PDB entry 2UXD | X-ray diffraction, 3.20 A resolution | chains A and D of the 23 polymer chains in the assembly

[Chain A]
Molecule: 16S ribosomal RNA
Source organism: Thermus thermophilus
Sequence (1523 nucleotides; numbered 0 to 1544 plus 35 insertion-coded residues; 57 numbers in that range are skipped by the numbering (no residue carries them; nothing is unmodelled there); the number before each row is that of its first residue; a row labelled like 76A-76B holds insertion residues (76A, then the next letters in order); numbering starts at 0):
     0 UUUG
    4A U
     5 UGGAGAGUUU GAUCCUGGCU CAGGGUGAAC GCUGGCGGCG UGCCUAAGAC AUGCAAGUCG
    65 UGCGGG
    73 C
    76 C
76A-76B GC
    77 GGGGUUUU
    88 ACUCCG
    95 UGGUC
   101 AGCGGCGGAC GGGUGAGUAA CGCGUGGGU
  129A G
   130 ACCUACCCGG AAGAGGGGGA CAACCCGGGG AAACUCGGGC UAAUCCCCCA UGUGGACCCG
   190 C
190A-190L CCCUUGGGGUGU
   191 GUCCAAAGGG CUUU
   216 GCCCGCUUCC GGAUGGGCCC GCGUCCCAUC AGCUAGUUGG UGGGGUAAUG GCCCACCAAG
   276 GCGACGACGG GUAGCCGGUC UGAGAGGAUG GCCGGCCACA GGGGCACUGA GACACGGGCC
   336 CCACUCCUAC GGGAGGCAGC AGUUAGGAAU CUUCCGCAAU GGGCGCAAGC CUGACGGAGC
   396 GACGCCGCUU GGAGGAAGAA GCCCUUCGGG GUGUAAACUC CUGA
   441 ACCCGGGACG AAACCCCCGA C
   474 G
474A-474B AG
   475 GGGACUGACG GUACCGGG
   494 GUA
  497D A
   498 UAGCGCCGGC CAACUCCGUG CCAGCAGCCG CGGUAAUACG GAGGGCGCGA GCGUUACCCG
   558 GAUUCACUGG GCGUAAAGGG CGUGUAGGCG GCCUGGGGCG UCCCAUGUGA AAGACCACGG
   618 CUCAACCGUG GGGGAGCGUG GGAUACGCUC AGGCUAGACG GUGGGAGAGG GUGGUGGAAU
   678 UCCCGGAGUA GCGGUGAAAU GCGCAGAUAC CGGGAGGAAC GCCGAUGGCG AAGGCAGCCA
   738 CCUGGUCCAC CCGUGACGCU GAGGCGCGAA AGCGUGGGGA GCAAACCGGA UUAGAUACCC
   798 GGGUAGUCCA CGCCCUAAAC GAUGCGCGCU AGGUCUCUGG GUCU
   848 CCUGGGGGCC GAAGCUAACG CGUUAAGCGC GCCGCCUGGG GAGUACGGCC GCAAGGCUGA
   908 AACUCAAAGG AAUUGACGGG GGCCCGCACA AGCGGUGGAG CAUGUGGUUU AAUUCGAAGC
   968 AACGCGAAGA ACCUUACCAG GCCUUGACAU GCUA
 1001A G
  1002 GGAAA
 1006A C
  1007 CCGGGUGAAA GCCUGGGGUG CCCC
1030A-1030D GCGA
  1031 GGGGAGCCCU AGCACAGGUG CUGCAUGGCC GUCGUCAGCU CGUGCCGUGA GGUGUUGGGU
  1091 UAAGUCCCGC AACGAGCGCA ACCCCCGCCG UUAGUUGCCA GCGGUUCGGC CGGGCACUCU
  1151 AACGGGACUG CCCGCG
  1168 A
 1168A A
  1169 A
  1171 GCGGGAGGAA GGAGGGGACG ACGUCUGGUC AGCAUGGCCC UUACGGCCUG GGCGACACAC
  1231 GUGCUACAAU GCCCACUACA AAGCGAUGCC ACCCGGCAAC GGGGAGCUAA UCGCAAAAAG
  1291 GUGGGCCCAG UUCGGAUUGG GGUCUGCAAC CCGACCCCAU GAAGCCGGAA UCGCUAGUAA
  1351 UCGCGGAUCA GCC
 1363A A
  1364 UGCCGCGGUG AAUACGUUCC CGGGCCUUGU ACACACCGCC CGUCACGCCA UGGGAGCGGG
  1424 CUCUACCCGA AGUCGCCGGG
  1446 AG
  1452 C
  1459 C
1459A-1459G UACGGGC
  1460 AGGCGCCGAG GGUAGGGCCC GUGACUGGGG CGAAGUCGUA ACAAGGUAGC UGUACCGGAA
  1520 GGUGCGGCUG GAUCAC
 1536C C
  1537 UCCUUUCU
Disordered / not traced: 0-3, 4A, 76A-76B, 95, 129A, 190A-190L, 441, 459, 474A-474B, 478, 497D, 1168A, 1459A-1459G, 1535, 1536C, 1537-1538
Bound ions: Mg2+ site 1: U12, G21; Mg2+ site 2 near G21 (its only coordinating residue here); Mg2+ site 3: G107, A325; Mg2+ site 4: C121, G124, U125, G236; Mg2+ site 5 near G126 (its only coordinating residue here); Mg2+ site 6: U182, G183; K+ site 1: G293, U304, G305; K+ site 2 near G297 (its only coordinating residue here); Mg2+ site 7 near G324 (its only coordinating residue here); Mg2+ site 8 near C352 (its only coordinating residue here); Mg2+ site 9 near G362 (its only coordinating residue here); Mg2+ site 10: A509, A510; 25 more Mg2+ sites not listed
Small-molecule neighbours: paromomycin (PAR): G1405, U1406, C1407, A1408, C1409, C1490, G1491, A1492, A1493, G1494, U1495, C1496

[Chain D]
Protein: Ribosomal protein S4
Source organism: Thermus thermophilus
UniProtKB: P80373 (RS4_THET8); residues 2-209 here correspond to UniProt positions 1-208 (UniProt number = residue number - 1)
Chain sequence (209 residues; row label = number of the first residue in the row):
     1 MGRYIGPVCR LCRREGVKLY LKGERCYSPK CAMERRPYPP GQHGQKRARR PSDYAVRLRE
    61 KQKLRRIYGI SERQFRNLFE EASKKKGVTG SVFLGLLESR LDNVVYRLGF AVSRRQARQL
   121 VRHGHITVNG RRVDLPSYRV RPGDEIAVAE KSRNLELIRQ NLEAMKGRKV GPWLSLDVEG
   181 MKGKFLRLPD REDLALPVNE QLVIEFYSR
Disordered / not traced: 1
Bound ions: Zn2+: Cys-9, Cys-26, Cys-31

[Interface between chain A and chain D]
Pairs across the interface - 118 pairs, chain A then chain D:
  A8(A) with Glu-205(D), base contact; Ser-208(D), base contact; Arg-209(D), base contact
  A26(A) with Arg-209(D), base contact
  G28(A) with Arg-76(D), salt bridge to the phosphate
  C401(A) with Arg-73(D), salt bridge to the phosphate; Asn-77(D), hydrogen bond to the phosphate
  G402(A) with Gln-74(D), hydrogen bond to the phosphate; Leu-135(D), sugar contact; Ser-137(D), hydrogen bond to the phosphate
  C403(A) with Arg-3(D), salt bridge to the phosphate; Gln-74(D), phosphate contact; Arg-122(D), phosphate contact; Pro-136(D), phosphate contact; Ser-137(D), hydrogen bond to the phosphate
  U404(A) with Gly-2(D), base contact; Arg-3(D), salt bridge to the phosphate; Arg-118(D), salt bridge to the phosphate; Arg-122(D), phosphate contact
  U405(A) with Gly-2(D), hydrogen bond to the base; Ile-5(D), base contact
  G406(A) with Ile-5(D), sugar contact; Gln-119(D), hydrogen bond to the base
  G407(A) with Ser-113(D), phosphate contact; Arg-115(D), salt bridge to the phosphate; Gln-116(D), hydrogen bond to the phosphate; Gln-119(D), sugar contact
  A408(A) with Leu-21(D), phosphate contact; Lys-22(D), phosphate contact; Val-112(D), sugar contact; Ser-113(D), hydrogen bond to the phosphate; Arg-115(D), phosphate contact; Gln-116(D), hydrogen bond to the sugar
  G409(A) with Lys-22(D), phosphate contact; Glu-24(D), phosphate contact; Arg-25(D), phosphate contact
  G410(A) with Arg-25(D), salt bridge to the phosphate; Lys-30(D), salt bridge to the phosphate
  A411(A) with Arg-25(D), salt bridge to the phosphate; Lys-30(D), salt bridge to the phosphate
  A412(A) with Arg-35(D), hydrogen bond to the sugar
  G413(A) with Arg-36(D), base contact
  C418(A) with Gln-42(D), sugar contact
  G425(A) with Gln-45(D), hydrogen bond to the phosphate
  G426(A) with Arg-36(D), salt bridge to the phosphate; Tyr-38(D), hydrogen bond to the phosphate; Gly-41(D), hydrogen bond to the phosphate; Gln-42(D), sugar contact; Gln-45(D), phosphate contact
  U427(A) with Arg-13(D), salt bridge to the phosphate; Arg-36(D), salt bridge to the phosphate; Pro-40(D), phosphate contact; Gly-41(D), hydrogen bond to the phosphate
  G428(A) with Pro-7(D), phosphate contact; Arg-10(D), salt bridge to the phosphate; Arg-13(D), hydrogen bond to the phosphate; Arg-36(D), hydrogen bond to the sugar
  U429(A) with Cys-9(D), phosphate contact; Arg-13(D), salt bridge to the phosphate; Lys-22(D), phosphate contact; Arg-25(D), hydrogen bond to the sugar; Arg-36(D), salt bridge to the phosphate
  A430(A) with Pro-7(D), phosphate contact; Val-8(D), hydrogen bond to the phosphate; Cys-9(D), hydrogen bond to the phosphate; Lys-22(D), salt bridge to the phosphate
  C436(A) with Glu-156(D), sugar contact; Leu-157(D), sugar contact
  U437(A) with Gln-119(D), hydrogen bond to the base; His-123(D), hydrogen bond to the base; His-125(D), hydrogen bond to the phosphate; Leu-155(D), phosphate contact; Glu-156(D), phosphate contact
  G438(A) with His-123(D), sugar contact; His-125(D), salt bridge to the phosphate
  A439(A) with His-123(D), salt bridge to the phosphate
  C489(A) with Arg-132(D), salt bridge to the phosphate
  G490(A) with Arg-132(D), salt bridge to the phosphate
  G491(A) with Lys-151(D), phosphate contact
  A499(A) with Gly-2(D), base contact
  C508(A) with Tyr-54(D), sugar contact; Arg-209(D), salt bridge to the phosphate
  A509(A) with Ser-52(D), hydrogen bond to the phosphate; Tyr-54(D), sugar contact; Ala-55(D), sugar contact; Leu-58(D), sugar contact
  C511(A) with His-43(D), hydrogen bond to the sugar
  U512(A) with Gln-42(D), base contact; His-43(D), sugar contact; Lys-46(D), salt bridge to the phosphate
  G540(A) with Gln-42(D), base contact
  G541(A) with Gly-41(D), sugar contact; Gln-42(D), sugar contact
  G542(A) with Arg-10(D), salt bridge to the phosphate; Pro-40(D), sugar contact; Gly-41(D), sugar contact
  C543(A) with Arg-10(D), salt bridge to the phosphate; Arg-14(D), salt bridge to the phosphate; Arg-59(D), hydrogen bond to the phosphate
  G544(A) with Arg-59(D), salt bridge to the phosphate; Gln-62(D), phosphate contact; Arg-66(D), salt bridge to the phosphate
  C545(A) with Lys-61(D), salt bridge to the phosphate; Gln-62(D), phosphate contact; Arg-65(D), salt bridge to the phosphate; Glu-72(D), phosphate contact
  G546(A) with Arg-65(D), salt bridge to the phosphate; Ser-71(D), phosphate contact; Glu-72(D), hydrogen bond to the phosphate; Arg-73(D), hydrogen bond to the phosphate
  A547(A) with Gly-2(D), hydrogen bond to the phosphate
  G616(A) with Arg-141(D), salt bridge to the phosphate
  U619(A) with Val-133(D), base contact; Asp-134(D), hydrogen bond to the base; Leu-135(D), base contact
  C620(A) with Leu-135(D), base contact; Ser-137(D), base contact; Tyr-138(D), sugar contact
Interface residues without a listed pair, chain A (52 interface residues in all): G9, C400, C435, A496, C613, C615
Interface residues without a listed pair, chain D (68 interface residues in all): Tyr-4, Gly-23, Arg-57, Lys-84, Arg-139, Phe-206

[In short]
52 residues of chain A and 68 residues of chain D are in contact, with 29 hydrogen bonds and 32 salt bridges.
Among the polar pairs are U405(A)/Gly-2(D), G406(A)/Gln-119(D) and U437(A)/Gln-119(D). Ligands of chain A:
paromomycin. U12(A) and G21(A) form the Mg2+ site 1.
Chain A is 16S ribosomal RNA and chain D is Ribosomal protein S4, both from Thermus thermophilus; the
structure, Crystal structure of an extended tRNA anticodon stem loop in complex with its cognate mRNA CGGG
..., was determined by X-ray diffraction, deposited together with 2UXB and 2UXC.
